Entry 9B7X (electron microscopy, 2.76 A resolution); this record covers chains A and B of the 8 polymer chains in the assembly.

== Chain A (and B) ==
Protein: Capsid protein VP1
Source organism: Adeno-associated virus
Notes: chain B of this document is another copy of the same molecule, construct and numbering; everything in this record applies to it too
Reference sequence: Q6JC40 (Q6JC40_9VIRU); residue numbers follow UniProt; this construct covers 1-736
Chain sequence (736 residues; row label = number of the first residue in the row):
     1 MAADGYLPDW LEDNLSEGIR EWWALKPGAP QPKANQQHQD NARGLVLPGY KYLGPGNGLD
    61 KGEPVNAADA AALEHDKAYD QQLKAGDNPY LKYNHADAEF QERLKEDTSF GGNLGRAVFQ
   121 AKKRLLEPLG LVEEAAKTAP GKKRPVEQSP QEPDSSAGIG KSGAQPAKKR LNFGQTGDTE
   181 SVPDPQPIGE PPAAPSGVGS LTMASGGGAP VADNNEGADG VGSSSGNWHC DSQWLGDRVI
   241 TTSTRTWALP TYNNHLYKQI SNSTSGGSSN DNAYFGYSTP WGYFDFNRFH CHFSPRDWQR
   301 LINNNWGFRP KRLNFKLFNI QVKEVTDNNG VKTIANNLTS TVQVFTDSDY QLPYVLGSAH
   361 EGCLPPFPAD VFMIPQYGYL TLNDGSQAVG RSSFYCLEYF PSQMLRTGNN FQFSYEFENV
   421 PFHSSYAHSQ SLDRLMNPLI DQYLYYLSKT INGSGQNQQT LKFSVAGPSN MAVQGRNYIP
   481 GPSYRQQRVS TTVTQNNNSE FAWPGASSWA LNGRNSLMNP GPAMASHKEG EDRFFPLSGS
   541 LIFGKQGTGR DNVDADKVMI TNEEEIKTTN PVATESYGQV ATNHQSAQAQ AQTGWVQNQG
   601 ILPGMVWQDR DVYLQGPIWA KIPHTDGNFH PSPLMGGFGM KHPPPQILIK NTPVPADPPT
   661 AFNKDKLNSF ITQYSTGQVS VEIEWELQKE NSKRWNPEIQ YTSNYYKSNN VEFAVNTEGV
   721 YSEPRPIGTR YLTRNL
Disordered / not traced: 1-238, 296-306, 436-474, 689-736 (chain B: 1-418, 543-559, 613-619, 643-736)

== How chain A and chain B interact ==
Residue-residue contacts (108):
  Ser424(A) with Asp626(B), hydrogen bond
  Tyr426(A) with His624(B)
  His428(A) with His624(B), hydrogen bond (side chain-backbone); Thr625(B)
  Ser431(A) with Arg514(B), hydrogen bond
  Leu432(A) with Leu511(B), hydrophobic
  Asp433(A) with Trp509(B); Leu511(B); Arg514(B), salt bridge; Ser516(B), hydrogen bond
  Arg434(A) with Arg514(B)
  Gly475(A) with Asn519(B); Met635(B)
  Arg476(A) with Trp509(B); Asn519(B), hydrogen bond (backbone-backbone); Pro520(B); Met635(B)
  Asn477(A) with Ala620(B); Pro633(B); Leu634(B), hydrogen bond (backbone-backbone); Met635(B), hydrogen bond (side chain-backbone)
  Tyr478(A) with Lys621(B); Ile622(B); Pro623(B); Pro631(B), hydrogen bond (side chain-backbone)
  Ile479(A) with Met518(B), hydrophobic; Leu634(B), hydrophobic
  Pro480(A) with Trp509(B)
  Lys528(A) with Asn512(B); Gly513(B)
  Glu529(A) with Asn512(B), hydrogen bond (backbone-side chain)
  Lys567(A) with Leu511(B); Asn512(B)
  Thr568(A) with Leu511(B)
  Asn570(A) with Leu511(B)
  Tyr577(A) with Trp509(B); Ala510(B), hydrogen bond (backbone-backbone)
  Gly578(A) with Tyr484(B); Ser508(B); Trp509(B)
  Gln579(A) with Tyr484(B), hydrogen bond (backbone-side chain); Ser507(B); Ser508(B), hydrogen bond (backbone-backbone)
  Val580(A) with Tyr484(B), hydrophobic; Ser507(B); Gln597(B)
  Ala581(A) with Arg485(B); Gln486(B); Gln487(B); Ser507(B); Gln597(B)
  Thr582(A) with Arg485(B), hydrogen bond (backbone-side chain)
  Asn583(A) with Arg485(B); Gln487(B)
  His584(A) with Gln487(B); Arg488(B); Thr574(B), hydrogen bond (side chain-backbone); Glu575(B), salt bridge
  Gln585(A) with Gln487(B), hydrogen bond (backbone-side chain); Arg488(B), hydrogen bond (side chain-backbone); Val489(B); Asn496(B), hydrogen bond; Phe501(B)
  Ser586(A) with Gln495(B); Asn497(B)
  Ala587(A) with Gln495(B), hydrogen bond (backbone-backbone); Asn497(B)
  Ala589(A) with Asn497(B)
  Gln590(A) with Asn497(B)
  Ala591(A) with Gln487(B); Phe501(B), hydrophobic
  Thr593(A) with Pro504(B); Gly505(B)
  Val596(A) with Asn598(B)
  Asn598(A) with Asn598(B)
  Gln599(A) with Tyr484(B); Asn598(B), hydrogen bond; Gly600(B)
  Ile601(A) with Gly600(B); Ile601(B), hydrogen bond (backbone-backbone); Phe629(B), hydrophobic
  Leu602(A) with Pro482(B), hydrophobic; Gln599(B); Phe629(B)
  Pro603(A) with Pro482(B); Trp607(B); Phe629(B); His630(B); Leu634(B)
  Gly604(A) with Phe629(B), hydrogen bond (backbone-backbone); His630(B), hydrogen bond (backbone-backbone)
  Met605(A) with Asn628(B); Phe629(B), hydrogen bond (backbone-backbone)
  Val606(A) with Thr625(B); Gly627(B); Asn628(B)
  Trp607(A) with Thr625(B); Asp626(B); Gly627(B), hydrogen bond (backbone-backbone); Asn628(B); Phe629(B)
  Gln608(A) with His624(B); Thr625(B); Asp626(B)
  Asp609(A) with Asp626(B), hydrogen bond (backbone-side chain)
  Phe629(A) with Phe629(B), hydrophobic
  His630(A) with Asp626(B); Gly627(B)
Interface residues without a listed pair, chain A (53 interface residues in all): Thr569, Val572, Ser576, Gln588, Gln592, Gly600
Interface residues without a listed pair, chain B (54 interface residues in all): Ala506, Leu517, Pro522, Ser632, Gly636, Gly639

== Summary ==
53 residues of chain A face 54 of chain B across their interface, with 25 hydrogen bonds and 2 salt bridges.
Polar contacts include Asp433(A)-Arg514(B), His584(A)-Glu575(B) and Ser424(A)-Asp626(B).
Chain A and chain B are both Capsid protein VP1 (Adeno-associated virus); the structure, Fab3-7 in complex
with the capsid of Adeno-associated virus type 9, was determined by electron microscopy (same publication as
9B6N, 9B6O, 9B6Q, 9B6R, 9B6S, 9B6T and 9 further entries).
